PDB entry 9C1N | electron microscopy, 2.76 A resolution | chains A and P of the 18 polymer chains in the assembly

# Chain A
Name: DUF4297 domain-containing protein
Source organism: Bacillus sp. HMF5848
Reference sequence: A0A428J1H2 (A0A428J1H2_9BACI); numbering as in UniProt (aligned over 1-436)
Chain sequence (436 residues; numbered 1 to 436; the number before each row is that of its first residue):
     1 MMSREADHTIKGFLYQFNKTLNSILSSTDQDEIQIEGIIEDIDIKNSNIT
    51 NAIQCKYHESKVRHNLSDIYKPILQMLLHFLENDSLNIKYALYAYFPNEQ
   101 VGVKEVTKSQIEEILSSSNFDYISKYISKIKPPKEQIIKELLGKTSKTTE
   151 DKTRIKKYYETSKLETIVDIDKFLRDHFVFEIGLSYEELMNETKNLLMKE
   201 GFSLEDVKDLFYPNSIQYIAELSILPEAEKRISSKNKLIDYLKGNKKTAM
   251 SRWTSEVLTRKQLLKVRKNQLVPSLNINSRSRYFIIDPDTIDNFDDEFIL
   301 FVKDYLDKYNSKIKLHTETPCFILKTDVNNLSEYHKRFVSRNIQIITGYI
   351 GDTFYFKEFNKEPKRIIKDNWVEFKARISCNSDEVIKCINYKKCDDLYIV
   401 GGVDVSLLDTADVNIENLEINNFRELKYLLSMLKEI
From the paper describing this entry:
  - catalytic residues: D41, E59, K61 (proposed by the authors, not directly observed)
  - mutagenesis - D41A, E59A, K61A: abolished catalytic activity

# Chain P
Name: ATP-binding protein
Source organism: Bacillus sp. HMF5848
Reference sequence: A0A3R9P6E2 (A0A3R9P6E2_9BACI); residue numbers follow UniProt; this construct covers 1-585
Chain sequence (585 residues; numbered 1 to 585; the number before each row is that of its first residue):
     1 MKIGSVIESSPHSILVKIDTLKIFEKAKSALQIGKYLKIQEGNHNFVLCV
    51 IQNIKISTDKDEDIFILTVQPVGIFKGEEFFQGNSMLPSPTEPVFLVEDD
   101 ILNKIFSNEKTKIFHLGNLAQNEEVSFTLDGDKFFSKHVAVVGSTGSGKS
   151 CAVAKILQNVVGINDARNINKSDKKNSHIIIFDIHSEYKSAFEIDKNEDF
   201 NLNYLDVEKLKLPYWLMNSEELETLFIESNEQNSHNQVSQFKRAVVLNKE
   251 KYNPEFKKITYDSPVYFNINEVFNYIYNLNEEVINKIEGEPSLPKLSNGE
   301 LVENRQIYFNEKLEFTSSNTSKATKASNGPFNGEFNRFLSRFETKLTDKR
   351 LEFLLLNQDVEENSKYRTEHFEDILKQFMGYLDRSNVSIIDLSGIPFEVL
   401 SITISLISRLIFDFAFHYSKLQHQKDELNDIPFMIVCEEAHNYIPRTGGI
   451 EFKAAKKSIERIAKEGRKYGLSLMVVSQRPSEVSDTILSQCNNFINLRLT
   501 NINDQNYIKNLLPDNSRSISEILPTLGAGECLVVGDSTPIPSIVKLELPN
   551 PEPRSQSIKFHKKWSESWRTPSFEEVIMRWRKENG

# Interface between chain A and chain P
Contacting residue pairs (27):
  L275(A) with N43(P), hydrogen bond (backbone-side chain); H44(P)
  N276(A) with E41(P); G42(P); N43(P), hydrogen bond (side chain-backbone); H44(P), hydrogen bond (side chain-backbone); N45(P), hydrogen bond (side chain-backbone)
  I277(A) with N43(P), hydrogen bond (backbone-side chain)
  N278(A) with G42(P); N43(P)
  R282(A) with N43(P)
  K308(A) with N43(P), hydrogen bond (side chain-backbone); H44(P)
  Y309(A) with N43(P); H44(P), hydrogen bond
  K312(A) with Q40(P); G42(P); N43(P); E92(P), salt bridge
  K314(A) with T91(P)
  L315(A) with S89(P); P90(P); T91(P); E92(P)
  H316(A) with N43(P), hydrogen bond
  S431(A) with H44(P)
  K434(A) with E78(P), salt bridge
Interface residues without a listed pair, chain A (15 interface residues in all): V272, L430
Interface residues without a listed pair, chain P (12 interface residues in all): P93

# In short
15 residues of chain A and 12 residues of chain P are in contact; the contacts include 8 hydrogen bonds and 2
salt bridges. Polar pairs include K312(A)-E92(P), K434(A)-E78(P) and L275(A)-N43(P). The paper reports
catalytic residues D41(A), E59(A) and K61(A); D41A, E59A and K61A of chain A abolish catalytic activity.
Chain A is DUF4297 domain-containing protein and chain P is ATP-binding protein, both from Bacillus sp.
HMF5848; the structure, HerA-DUF4297 assembly 2, was determined by electron microscopy (same publication as
9C1M, 9C1O, 9C1X and 9C5X).
